6BWC - chains D and E of the 6 polymer chains in the assembly; structure by X-ray diffraction, 2.70 A resolution.

[Chain D (and E)]
Name: Polysaccharide biosynthesis protein CapD
Organism: Bacillus thuringiensis HD-771
Notes: chain E of this document is another copy of the same molecule, construct and numbering; everything in this record applies to it too
UniProt: J3UJH9 (J3UJH9_BACTU); residue numbers follow UniProt; this construct covers 1-341
Amino-acid sequence (343 residues; row label = number of the first residue in the row; numbers below 1 keep their minus sign (Gly-1 is residue -1)):
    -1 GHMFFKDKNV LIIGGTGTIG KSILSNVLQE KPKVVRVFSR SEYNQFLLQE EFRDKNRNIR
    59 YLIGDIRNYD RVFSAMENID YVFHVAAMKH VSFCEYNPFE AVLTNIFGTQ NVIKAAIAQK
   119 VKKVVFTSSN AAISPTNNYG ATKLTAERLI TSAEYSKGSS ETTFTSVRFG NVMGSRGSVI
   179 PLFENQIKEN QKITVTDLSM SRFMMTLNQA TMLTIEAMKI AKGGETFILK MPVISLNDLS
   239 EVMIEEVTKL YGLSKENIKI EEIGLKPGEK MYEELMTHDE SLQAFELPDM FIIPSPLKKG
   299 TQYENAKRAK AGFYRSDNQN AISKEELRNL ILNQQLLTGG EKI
Not modelled in the structure: -1 to 0, 251-253, 296-303, 336-341 (chain E: -1 to 0, 248-253, 296-303, 337-341)
Construct notes: expression tag (-1 to 0); engineered mutation Asn128 (Asp in J3UJH9), Ala129 (Lys in J3UJH9)
Ligand contacts:
  - NADP (NAP; NADP nicotinamide-adenine-dinucleotide phosphate): Gly12, Gly13, Thr14, Gly15, Thr16, Ile17, Gly18, Phe36, Ser37, Arg38, Ser39, Asn42, Gly62, Asp63, Ile64, Arg65, Val83, Ala84, Ala85, Lys87, Thr102, Thr125, Ser126, Ser127, Tyr137, Lys141, Phe167, Gly168, Asn169, Val170, Ser173, Arg174
  - uridine-diphosphate-N-acetylglucosamine (UD1): Lys87, His88, Ser127, Asn128, Ala129, Tyr137, Phe167, Gly168, Asn169, Ser173, Arg174, Gly175, Ser176, Val177, Leu180, Phe181, Gln184, Thr192, Val193, Thr194, Met198, Arg200, Phe201, Leu234, Lys264, Glu267, Glu271
What the authors report for this chain:
  - binding site for uridine-diphosphate-N-acetylglucosamine: Ser127, Tyr137, Asn169, Val177, Thr192, Thr194, Arg200, Glu267
  - catalytic residues: Tyr137 (proposed by the authors, not directly observed)
  - binding site for NADP: Thr14, Thr16, Ile17, Arg38, Ser39, Asp63, Ile64, Val83, Tyr137, Lys141, Val170, Ser173, Arg174

[How chain D and chain E interact]
Residue-residue contacts (56; chain D residue first):
  Arg38(D) - Arg38(E)  hydrogen bond (side chain-backbone)
  Arg38(D) - Ser39(E)
  Ser39(D) - Arg38(E)
  Glu40(D) - Met86(E)
  Glu40(D) - Lys87(E)  hydrogen bond (side chain-backbone)
  Glu40(D) - His88(E)
  Glu40(D) - Phe91(E)
  Tyr41(D) - Arg174(E)
  Tyr41(D) - Gly175(E)
  Gln43(D) - Phe91(E)
  Phe44(D) - His88(E)
  Phe44(D) - Phe91(E)
  Phe44(D) - Gly175(E)
  Phe44(D) - Leu180(E)  hydrophobic
  Gln47(D) - Phe91(E)
  Glu48(D) - Leu180(E)
  Glu48(D) - Gln184(E)  hydrogen bond
  Arg51(D) - Gln184(E)
  Arg51(D) - Asn188(E)
  Asp52(D) - Lys190(E)  salt bridge
  Tyr59(D) - Asn95(E)
  Leu60(D) - Asn95(E)
  Ile61(D) - Met86(E)  hydrophobic
  Ile61(D) - Phe91(E)  hydrophobic
  Ile61(D) - Asn95(E)  hydrogen bond (backbone-side chain)
  Ile61(D) - Glu98(E)
  Gly62(D) - Glu98(E)
  Asp63(D) - Asp63(E)
  Asn66(D) - Leu101(E)
  Arg69(D) - Asn95(E)  hydrogen bond
  Arg69(D) - Glu98(E)  salt bridge
  Ala85(D) - Glu40(E)
  Met86(D) - Glu40(E)
  Met86(D) - Ile61(E)  hydrophobic
  Lys87(D) - Glu40(E)  hydrogen bond (backbone-side chain)
  His88(D) - Glu40(E)  salt bridge
  Phe91(D) - Glu40(E)
  Phe91(D) - Gln43(E)
  Phe91(D) - Phe44(E)
  Phe91(D) - Gln47(E)
  Phe91(D) - Ile61(E)  hydrophobic
  Asn95(D) - Tyr59(E)
  Asn95(D) - Leu60(E)
  Asn95(D) - Ile61(E)  hydrogen bond (side chain-backbone)
  Asn95(D) - Arg69(E)  hydrogen bond
  Glu98(D) - Ile61(E)
  Glu98(D) - Gly62(E)
  Glu98(D) - Arg69(E)  salt bridge
  Leu101(D) - Asn66(E)
  Arg174(D) - Tyr41(E)
  Gly175(D) - Tyr41(E)
  Gly175(D) - Phe44(E)
  Leu180(D) - Phe44(E)  hydrophobic
  Leu180(D) - Glu48(E)
  Gln184(D) - Glu48(E)  hydrogen bond
  Asn188(D) - Arg51(E)  hydrogen bond
Other interface residues (no listed pair), chain D (31 interface residues in all): Arg65
Other interface residues (no listed pair), chain E (33 interface residues in all): Arg65, Ala85, Thr192, Lys264

[Summary]
31 residues of chain D and 33 residues of chain E are in contact, with 10 hydrogen bonds and 4 salt bridges.
Polar contacts include Asp52(D)-Lys190(E), Arg69(D)-Glu98(E) and His88(D)-Glu40(E). Chain D binds NADP and
uridine-diphosphate-N-acetylglucosamine. From the paper: the catalytic residue Tyr137(D); a binding site for
NADP at Thr14(D), Thr16(D) and Ile17(D) among others.
Both chains are Polysaccharide biosynthesis protein CapD (Bacillus thuringiensis HD-771). Entry 6BWC (X-ray
structure of Pen from Bacillus thuringiensis) was determined by X-ray diffraction together with 6BWL from the
same study.
